Entry 6SHB (electron microscopy, 3.07 A resolution); this record covers chains E and V of the 39 polymer chains in the assembly.

[Chain E]
Name: CRISPR-associated RAMP protein, Cmr4 family
Source organism: Sulfolobus islandicus REY15A
UniProt: F0NDX6 (F0NDX6_SULIR); numbering as in UniProt (aligned over 1-286)
Amino-acid sequence (286 residues; row label = number of the first residue in the row):
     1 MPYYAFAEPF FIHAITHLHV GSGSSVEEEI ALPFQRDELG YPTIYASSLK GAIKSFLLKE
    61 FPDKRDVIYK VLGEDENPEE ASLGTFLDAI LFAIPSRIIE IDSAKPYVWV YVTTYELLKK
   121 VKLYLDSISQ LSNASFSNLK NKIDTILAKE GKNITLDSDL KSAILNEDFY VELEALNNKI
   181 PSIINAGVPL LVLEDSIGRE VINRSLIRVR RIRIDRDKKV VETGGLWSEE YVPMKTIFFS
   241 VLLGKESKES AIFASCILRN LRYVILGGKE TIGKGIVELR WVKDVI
Unresolved in the structure: 1
Construct notes: engineered mutation Ala31 (Asp in F0NDX6)

[Chain V]
Molecule: crRNA
Source organism: Sulfolobus islandicus REY15A
Sequence (51 nucleotides; each row starts with the number of its first residue):
     1 AUUGAAAGUU CAAAGCUUAG AUACCCUGGA GGGAAACCAG ACUUAACACC A
Unresolved in the structure: 50-51
Construct notes: conflict A1 (C2068518 in 323473489), U3 (G2068520 in 323473489)

[How chain E and chain V interact]
Pairs across the interface (51; chain E residue first):
  His19(E) - U22(V)  phosphate contact
  Val20(E) - U22(V)  phosphate contact
  Gly21(E) - A21(V)  hydrogen bond to the sugar
  Gly21(E) - U22(V)  hydrogen bond to the phosphate
  Ser22(E) - A21(V)  sugar contact
  Gly23(E) - A21(V)  base contact
  Ser47(E) - G20(V)  sugar contact
  Ser47(E) - A21(V)  phosphate contact
  Ser48(E) - G20(V)  phosphate contact
  Ser48(E) - A21(V)  hydrogen bond to the phosphate
  Lys50(E) - A19(V)  salt bridge to the phosphate
  Gly51(E) - G20(V)  sugar contact
  Ala52(E) - G20(V)  base contact
  Lys54(E) - A19(V)  salt bridge to the phosphate
  Ser55(E) - G20(V)  hydrogen bond to the base
  Leu72(E) - A19(V)  phosphate contact
  Glu74(E) - U18(V)  hydrogen bond to the sugar
  Asp75(E) - U18(V)  sugar contact
  Pro78(E) - U17(V)  sugar contact
  Pro78(E) - U18(V)  sugar contact
  Glu80(E) - U17(V)  hydrogen bond to the sugar
  Ala81(E) - U17(V)  phosphate contact
  Ala81(E) - U18(V)  phosphate contact
  Ser82(E) - U18(V)  hydrogen bond to the phosphate
  Arg210(E) - U27(V)  hydrogen bond to the base
  Arg211(E) - C25(V)  hydrogen bond to the sugar
  Arg211(E) - U27(V)  salt bridge to the phosphate
  Ile212(E) - C25(V)  hydrogen bond to the sugar
  Ile212(E) - C26(V)  sugar contact
  Ile212(E) - U27(V)  hydrogen bond to the phosphate
  Ile212(E) - G28(V)  sugar contact
  Arg213(E) - C24(V)  base contact
  Arg213(E) - C25(V)  hydrogen bond to the base
  Arg213(E) - C26(V)  phosphate contact
  Ile214(E) - C26(V)  hydrogen bond to the phosphate
  Ile214(E) - G28(V)  sugar contact
  Arg216(E) - C26(V)  salt bridge to the phosphate
  Lys219(E) - C26(V)  base contact
  Lys219(E) - G28(V)  hydrogen bond to the sugar
  Lys219(E) - G29(V)  salt bridge to the phosphate
  Val221(E) - G28(V)  base contact
  Trp227(E) - C25(V)  base contact
  Ile265(E) - G20(V)  hydrogen bond to the base
  Leu266(E) - G20(V)  base contact
  Gly267(E) - G20(V)  hydrogen bond to the base
  Gly267(E) - U22(V)  sugar contact
  Gly268(E) - U22(V)  sugar contact
  Gly268(E) - A23(V)  phosphate contact
  Lys269(E) - A23(V)  hydrogen bond to the phosphate
  Glu270(E) - A23(V)  phosphate contact
  Thr271(E) - C24(V)  phosphate contact
Other interface residues (no listed pair), chain E (39 interface residues in all): Gln35, Gly73, Val220, Leu226

[Summary]
39 residues of chain E and 13 residues of chain V are in contact, with 17 hydrogen bonds and 5 salt bridges.
Polar pairs include Ser55(E)-G20(V), Arg210(E)-U27(V) and Arg213(E)-C25(V).
Chain E is CRISPR-associated RAMP protein, Cmr4 family and chain V is crRNA, both from Sulfolobus islandicus
REY15A; the structure, Cryo-EM structure of the Type III-B Cmr-beta bound to cognate target RNA and AMPPnP,
state 1 ..., was determined by electron microscopy (same publication as 6S6B, 6S8B, 6S8E, 6S91, 6SH8 and
6SIC).
